Entry 3WA0 (X-ray diffraction, 2.31 A resolution); this record covers chains A and G.

[Chain A]
Molecule: Merlin
Organism: Mus musculus
Reference sequence: P46662 (MERL_MOUSE); residue numbers follow UniProt; this construct covers 19-314
Amino-acid sequence (301 residues; each row starts with the number of its first residue):
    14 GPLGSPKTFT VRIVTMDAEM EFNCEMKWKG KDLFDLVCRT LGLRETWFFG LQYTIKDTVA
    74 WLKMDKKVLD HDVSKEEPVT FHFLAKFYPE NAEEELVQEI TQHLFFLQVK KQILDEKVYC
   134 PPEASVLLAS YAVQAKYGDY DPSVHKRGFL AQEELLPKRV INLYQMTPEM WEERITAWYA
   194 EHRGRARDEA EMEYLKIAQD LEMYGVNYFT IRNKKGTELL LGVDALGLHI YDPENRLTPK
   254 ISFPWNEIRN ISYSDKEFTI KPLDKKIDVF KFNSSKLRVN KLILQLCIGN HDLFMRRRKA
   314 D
Unresolved in the structure: 14-23, 313-314
Construct notes: expression tag (14-18)

[Chain G]
Molecule: Protein VPRBP
Organism: Homo sapiens
Reference sequence: Q9Y4B6 (VPRBP_HUMAN); residue numbers follow UniProt; this construct covers 1417-1506
Amino-acid sequence (96 residues; each row starts with the number of its first residue):
  1411 GPLGSYDDDT DDLDELDTDQ LLEAELEEDD NNENAGEDGD NDFSPSDEEL ANLLEEGEDG
  1471 EDEDSDADEE VELILGDTDS SDNSDLEDDI ILSLNE
Unresolved in the structure: 1411-1477, 1489-1506
Construct notes: expression tag (1411-1416)

[How chain A and chain G interact]
Contacting residue pairs (20; chain A residue first):
  Ile261(A) - Leu1485(G)
  Arg262(A) - Leu1485(G)  hydrogen bond (backbone-backbone)
  Asn263(A) - Glu1482(G)
  Asn263(A) - Leu1483(G)
  Ile264(A) - Glu1482(G)
  Ile264(A) - Leu1483(G)  hydrogen bond (backbone-backbone)
  Ile264(A) - Leu1485(G)  hydrophobic
  Ser265(A) - Val1481(G)
  Ser265(A) - Glu1482(G)
  Tyr266(A) - Asp1478(G)
  Tyr266(A) - Glu1479(G)
  Tyr266(A) - Glu1480(G)
  Tyr266(A) - Val1481(G)  hydrogen bond (backbone-backbone)
  Ser267(A) - Glu1480(G)
  Lys294(A) - Val1481(G)
  Leu297(A) - Val1481(G)  hydrophobic
  Leu297(A) - Leu1483(G)  hydrophobic
  Cys300(A) - Leu1483(G)  hydrophobic
  Ile301(A) - Leu1483(G)  hydrophobic
  His304(A) - Leu1485(G)
Interface residues without a listed pair, chain A (14 interface residues in all): Asp268, Leu290
Interface residues without a listed pair, chain G (9 interface residues in all): Ile1484, Gly1486

[Overview]
The interface between chain A and chain G involves 14 residues on one side and 9 on the other; the contacts
include 3 hydrogen bonds. Backbone hydrogen bonds pair Arg262(A)-Leu1485(G), Ile264(A)-Leu1483(G) and
Tyr266(A)-Val1481(G).
Chain A is Merlin (Mus musculus) and chain G is Protein VPRBP (Homo sapiens); the structure, Crystal structure
of merlin complexed with DCAF1/VprBP, was determined by X-ray diffraction.
